PDB entry 3VUN | X-ray diffraction, 3.00 A resolution | chains B and F of the 6 polymer chains in the assembly

== Chain B (and F) ==
Protein: Hemagglutinin HA2 chain
From: Influenza A virus
Notes: engineered mutation(s): E132D; chain F of this document is another copy of the same molecule, construct and numbering; everything in this record applies to it too
UniProt: P03437 (HEMA_I68A0); residues 1-175 here correspond to UniProt positions 346-520 (UniProt number = residue number + 345)
Chain sequence (175 residues; numbered 1 to 175; the number before each row is that of its first residue):
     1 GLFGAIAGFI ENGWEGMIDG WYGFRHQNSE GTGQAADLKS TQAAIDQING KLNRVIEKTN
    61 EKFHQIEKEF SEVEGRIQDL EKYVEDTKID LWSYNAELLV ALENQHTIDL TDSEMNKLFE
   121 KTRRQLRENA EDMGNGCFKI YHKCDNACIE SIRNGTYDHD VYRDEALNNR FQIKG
Disordered / not traced: 174-175
Disulfides: Cys144-Cys148
Covalent attachments: N-acetylglucosamine (NAG) linked to Asn154
Swiss-Prot annotation at these positions:
  - glycosylation: Asn154 (N-linked (GlcNAc...) asparagine)

== How chain B and chain F interact ==
Residue-residue contacts - 54 pairs, chain B then chain F:
  Phe3(B) - Leu2(F)
  Phe3(B) - Phe3(F)  hydrophobic
  Arg54(B) - Glu97(F)  salt bridge
  Arg54(B) - Ala101(F)
  Asn60(B) - Asp90(F)  hydrogen bond
  Lys62(B) - Asp90(F)  salt bridge
  His64(B) - Asp79(F)  salt bridge
  Gln65(B) - Tyr83(F)
  Ile66(B) - Asp79(F)
  Ile66(B) - Leu80(F)  hydrophobic
  Ile66(B) - Tyr83(F)  hydrophobic
  Lys68(B) - Tyr83(F)  hydrogen bond
  Glu74(B) - Arg76(F)  salt bridge
  Ile77(B) - Arg76(F)
  Ile77(B) - Leu80(F)  hydrophobic
  Leu80(B) - Leu80(F)  hydrophobic
  Glu81(B) - Arg76(F)  salt bridge
  Glu81(B) - Leu80(F)
  Val84(B) - Tyr83(F)  hydrophobic
  Val84(B) - Val84(F)  hydrophobic
  Glu85(B) - Tyr83(F)  hydrogen bond
  Lys88(B) - Tyr83(F)  hydrogen bond
  Lys88(B) - Thr87(F)
  Leu91(B) - Leu91(F)  hydrophobic
  Trp92(B) - Leu91(F)
  Trp92(B) - Tyr94(F)  hydrophobic
  Asn95(B) - Leu91(F)
  Asn95(B) - Tyr94(F)  hydrogen bond (backbone-side chain)
  Leu99(B) - Tyr94(F)
  Leu102(B) - Leu102(F)  hydrophobic
  His106(B) - Gln105(F)  hydrogen bond
  Asp109(B) - Leu2(F)
  Leu110(B) - Leu2(F)  hydrophobic
  Ser113(B) - Leu2(F)  hydrogen bond (side chain-backbone)
  Lys117(B) - Gly1(F)  hydrogen bond (side chain-backbone)
  Lys117(B) - Leu2(F)
  Lys117(B) - Gly4(F)
  Arg123(B) - Asp132(F)  salt bridge
  Arg124(B) - Phe9(F)
  Arg124(B) - Phe119(F)
  Arg124(B) - Asp132(F)  salt bridge
  Arg124(B) - Gly134(F)
  Arg127(B) - Glu131(F)  salt bridge
  Arg127(B) - Asp132(F)  hydrogen bond (side chain-backbone)
  Arg127(B) - Met133(F)
  Arg127(B) - Tyr141(F)  hydrogen bond
  Glu128(B) - Glu131(F)
  Glu128(B) - Arg170(F)  salt bridge
  Arg163(B) - Glu131(F)  salt bridge
  Arg163(B) - Tyr141(F)
  Arg163(B) - Arg170(F)  hydrogen bond (side chain-backbone)
  Asp164(B) - Ile173(F)
  Leu167(B) - Phe171(F)  hydrophobic
  Phe171(B) - Phe171(F)  hydrophobic
Other interface residues (no listed pair), chain B (36 interface residues in all): Phe70, Gln78, Asn168
Other interface residues (no listed pair), chain F (31 interface residues in all): Asn95, Leu98, Glu120, Gln172

== Overview ==
36 residues of chain B and 31 residues of chain F are in contact, with 11 hydrogen bonds and 10 salt bridges.
Polar pairs include Arg54(B)-Glu97(F), Lys62(B)-Asp90(F) and His64(B)-Asp79(F). Covalently linked
N-acetylglucosamine: at Asn154(B).
Chain B and chain F are both Hemagglutinin HA2 chain (Influenza A virus); the structure, Crystal structure of
a influenza A virus (A/Aichi/2/1968 H3N2) hemagglutinin in C2 space group, was determined by X-ray
diffraction.
